Entry 6XNY (electron microscopy, 2.90 A resolution); this record covers chains C and L of the 10 polymer chains in the assembly.

== Chain C ==
Name: V(D)J recombination-activating protein 1
Source organism: Mus musculus
Notes: EC 3.1.-.-, 2.3.2.27
UniProt: P15919 (RAG1_MOUSE); residues 261-1008 here = UniProt positions 261-1008
Chain sequence (750 residues; each row starts with the number of its first residue):
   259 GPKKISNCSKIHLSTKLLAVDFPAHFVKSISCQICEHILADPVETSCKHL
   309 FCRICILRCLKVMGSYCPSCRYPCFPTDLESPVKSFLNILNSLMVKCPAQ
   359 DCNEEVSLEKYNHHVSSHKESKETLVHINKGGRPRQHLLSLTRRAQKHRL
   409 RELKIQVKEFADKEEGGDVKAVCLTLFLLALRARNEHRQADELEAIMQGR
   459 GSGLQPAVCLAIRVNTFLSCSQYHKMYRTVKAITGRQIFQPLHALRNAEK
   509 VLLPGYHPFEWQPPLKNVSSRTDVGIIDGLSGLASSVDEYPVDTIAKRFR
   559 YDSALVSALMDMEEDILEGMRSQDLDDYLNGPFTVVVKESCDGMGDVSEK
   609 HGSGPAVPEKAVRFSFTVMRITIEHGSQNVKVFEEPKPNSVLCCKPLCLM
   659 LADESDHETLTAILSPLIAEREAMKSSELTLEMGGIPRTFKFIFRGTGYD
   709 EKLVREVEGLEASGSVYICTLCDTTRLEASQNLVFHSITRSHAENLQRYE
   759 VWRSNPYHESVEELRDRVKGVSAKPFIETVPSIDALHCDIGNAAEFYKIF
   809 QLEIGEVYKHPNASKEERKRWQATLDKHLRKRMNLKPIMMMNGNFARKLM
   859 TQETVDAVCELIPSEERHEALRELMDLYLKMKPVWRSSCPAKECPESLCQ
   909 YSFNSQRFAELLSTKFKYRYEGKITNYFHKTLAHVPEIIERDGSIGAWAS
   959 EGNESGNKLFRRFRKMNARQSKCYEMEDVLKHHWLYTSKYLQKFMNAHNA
Unresolved in the structure: 259-459, 1008
Differences from the reference sequence: expression tag (259-260); engineered mutation Val649 (Glu in P15919), Met848 (Arg in P15919)
Bound ions: Mg2+ site 1: Asp600, Gly601, Glu962 (shared with 2 residues of chain x); Mg2+ site 2: Glu662, Asp708 (shared with 1 residue of chain J); Zn2+: Cys727, Cys730, His937, His942
UniProt features mapped onto this chain:
  - zinc finger: Cys290 to Arg329 (RING-type), Leu351 to Lys380 (RAG1-type)
  - DNA-binding region: Gly389 to Gln456 (NBD)
  - binding site (Zn(2+)): Cys266, His270, Cys290, Cys293, His295, Cys305, His307, Cys310, Cys313, Cys325, Cys328, Cys355, Cys360, His372, His376
  - binding site (a divalent metal cation): Asp600, Asp708, Glu962
  - site: Trp893 (Essential for DNA hairpin formation, participates in base-stacking interactions near the cleavage site)
  - mutagenesis: His307 (H307A: Displays lower E3 ligase activity and affects the joining step of V(D)J recombination), Cys325 (C325G: Loss of E3 ligase activity and affects the joining step of V(D)J recombination), Arg391 (R391A: Defects in converting nicked products to hairpins; R391L: Impairs DNA-binding and hairpin formation while maintaining some nicking activity), Arg393 (R393A: Impairs DNA-binding and hairpin formation while maintaining some nicking activity), Arg401 (R401A: Allows robust hairpin activity), Arg402 (R402A: Defects in converting nicked products to hairpins), Lys405 (K405A: Reduced hairpin activity), His406 (H406A: Allows robust hairpin activity), Arg407 (R407A: Impairs DNA-binding and reduces hairpin formation without affecting nicking activity), Asn443 (N443A: Impairs DNA-binding; when associated with A-445), His445 (H445A: Impairs DNA-binding; when associated with A-443), Asp546 (D546A: Loss of DNA-binding), 22 further mutagenesis entries in UniProt
From the paper describing this entry:
  - Mg2+ coordination: Asp600
  - binding site for 12RSS integration strand: Met847, Met848
  - mutagenesis - E649V/R848M: increased catalytic activity on disintegration
  - catalytic residues: Asp600, Asp708, Glu962

== Chain L ==
Molecule: 23RSS signal DNA top strand
Sequence (45 nucleotides; numbered 17 to 61; the number before each row is that of its first residue):
    17 CACAGTGGTAGTAGGCTGTTGTCTGGCTGTACAAAAACCTCGACC
Unresolved in the structure: 29-61

== Interface between chain C and chain L ==
Contacting residue pairs (27; chain C residue first):
  Ser477(C) with DT22(L), hydrogen bond to the phosphate; DG23(L), hydrogen bond to the phosphate
  Cys478(C) with DG23(L), hydrogen bond to the phosphate; DG24(L), phosphate contact
  Ser479(C) with DG21(L), sugar contact; DT22(L), base contact; DG23(L), hydrogen bond to the phosphate
  Gln480(C) with DG21(L), hydrogen bond to the phosphate; DT22(L), hydrogen bond to the phosphate
  Lys483(C) with DG21(L), salt bridge to the phosphate
  Arg504(C) with DG24(L), salt bridge to the phosphate; DT25(L), base contact
  Glu507(C) with DG24(L), phosphate contact
  Met974(C) with DT22(L), phosphate contact; DG23(L), phosphate contact
  Asn975(C) with DT22(L), phosphate contact; DG23(L), phosphate contact
  Ala976(C) with DT22(L), sugar contact; DG23(L), sugar contact
  Arg977(C) with DT22(L), base contact; DG23(L), sugar contact; DG24(L), hydrogen bond to the sugar
  Gln978(C) with DT22(L), hydrogen bond to the base
  Asp986(C) with DG23(L), phosphate contact; DG24(L), sugar contact
  Lys989(C) with DG23(L), phosphate contact; DG24(L), salt bridge to the phosphate
Interface residues without a listed pair, chain C (16 interface residues in all): Arg471, Lys973

== In short ==
16 residues of chain C face 5 of chain L across their interface, with 8 hydrogen bonds and 3 salt bridges.
Polar pairs include Gln978(C)-DT22(L), Arg977(C)-DG24(L) and Ser477(C)-DT22(L). From the paper: catalytic
residues Asp600(C), Asp708(C) and Glu962(C); E649V/R848M of chain C increase catalytic activity on
disintegration.
Here chain C is V(D)J recombination-activating protein 1 (Mus musculus) and chain L is 23RSS signal DNA top
strand. Entry 6XNY (Structure of RAG1 (R848M/E649V)-RAG2-DNA Strand Transfer Complex (Paired-Form)) was
determined by electron microscopy, deposited together with 6XNX and 6XNZ.
